Entry 4OM5 (X-ray diffraction, 2.55 A resolution); this record covers chains A and C of the 4 polymer chains in the assembly.

== Chain A (and C) ==
Molecule: Cytotoxin 4
Source organism: Naja atra
Notes: chain C of this document is another copy of the same molecule, construct and numbering; everything in this record applies to it too
UniProt: P01443 (CTXA4_NAJAT); residues 1-60 here correspond to UniProt positions 22-81 (UniProt number = residue number + 21)
Chain sequence (60 residues; numbered 1 to 60; the number before each row is that of its first residue):
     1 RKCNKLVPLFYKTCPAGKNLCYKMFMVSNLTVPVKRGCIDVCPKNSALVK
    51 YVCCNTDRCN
Disulfide bonds: Cys3-Cys21, Cys14-Cys38, Cys42-Cys53, Cys54-Cys59
What the authors report for this chain:
  - self-association interface (contacts with another copy of this molecule): Leu6, Val7, Pro8, Leu9, Val32, Pro33, Val34
  - specificity-determining residues: Arg1

== Chain A / chain C interface ==
Contacting residue pairs (13):
  Lys18(A) - Ser28(C)  hydrogen bond (side chain-backbone)
  Met24(A) - Thr31(C)
  Lys35(A) - Thr31(C)
  Asp40(A) - Ser28(C)  hydrogen bond
  Asn45(A) - Leu6(C)
  Asn45(A) - Val34(C)  hydrogen bond (side chain-backbone)
  Ser46(A) - Val7(C)
  Ala47(A) - Val7(C)  hydrophobic
  Leu48(A) - Val7(C)  hydrophobic
  Leu48(A) - Pro8(C)
  Val49(A) - Val32(C)  hydrophobic
  Tyr51(A) - Asn29(C)  hydrogen bond
  Tyr51(A) - Val32(C)
Interface residues without a listed pair, chain A (12 interface residues in all): Ile39, Pro43
Interface residues without a listed pair, chain C (9 interface residues in all): Leu9

== Overview ==
Chain A and chain C form an interface of 12 and 9 residues respectively; the contacts include 4 hydrogen
bonds. Polar pairs include Lys18(A)-Ser28(C), Asp40(A)-Ser28(C) and Asn45(A)-Val34(C). From the paper: the
specificity determinant Arg1(A); a self-association interface involving Leu6(A), Val7(A) and Pro8(A) among
others.
Chain A and chain C are both Cytotoxin 4 (Naja atra); the structure, Crystal structure of CTX A4 from Taiwan
Cobra (Naja naja atra), was determined by X-ray diffraction, deposited together with 4OM4.
